5TVF - chains A and F of the 3 polymer chains in the assembly; structure by X-ray diffraction, 2.42 A resolution.

== Chain A ==
Protein: S-adenosylmethionine decarboxylase beta chain
From: Trypanosoma brucei brucei (strain 927/4 GUTat10.1)
Notes: EC 4.1.1.50
UniProt: Q587A7 (Q587A7_TRYB2); numbering as in UniProt (aligned over 1-85)
Chain sequence (85 residues; numbered 1 to 85; the number before each row is that of its first residue):
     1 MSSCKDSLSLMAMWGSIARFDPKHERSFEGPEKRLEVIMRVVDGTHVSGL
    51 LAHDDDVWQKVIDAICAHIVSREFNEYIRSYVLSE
Unresolved in the structure: 1-4, 23-26
Residues lining bound ligands: cgp40215a (CGQ; 3-[C-[n'-(3-carbamimidoyl-benzylidenium)-hydrazino]-[[aminomethylidene]aminium]-iminomethyl]-benzamidinium): Phe28, Leu83, Ser84
What the authors report for this chain:
  - binding site for the ligand B3P: Glu36
  - binding site for cgp40215a: Arg26, Phe28, Leu83

== Chain F ==
Protein: S-adenosylmethionine decarboxylase proenzyme-like, putative
From: Trypanosoma brucei brucei (strain 927/4 GUTat10.1)
Notes: EC 4.1.1.50
UniProt: Q587B3 (Q587B3_TRYB2); residues 1-325 here = UniProt positions 1-325
Chain sequence (325 residues; each row starts with the number of its first residue):
     1 MSVTRINQQTECPSSVHDLVSCWGGCTQSKTSTDSGLEKRFELNFAQPVD
    51 IGTVTVKQLASVMERAGESLRQNSAELGIHTLKFDRSLLVFTAKQIVVRS
   101 SVSVMLHEAVHPMLELMRSHNIIVDWASFMRVNYGSPWDMTSETSDIMAH
   151 EYAELKSAFPTGHPYLAGPVDRDHCFYFVYDGIDRDPSSCRRENDVQINV
   201 YMYNVQADDEYDLDGNTKEQQLLVSHCAGEYETLRVSTYGSTHPFASFET
   251 NAVSAASDITKIVNGLLKKFYPERVLLVLLQDRDAQGTTACGVMDRLEGF
   301 TVVHRGANHFGGGYVFHQATYARSA
Unresolved in the structure: 1-3, 25-31, 207-218, 239-242, 286-293, 325
Residues lining bound ligands: 1,4-diaminobutane (PUT): Glu42, Asn44, Trp126, Ile183, Glu193, Asp195, Leu280, Asp282, Tyr314
What the authors report for this chain:
  - binding site for 1,4-diaminobutane: Glu42, Trp126, Glu193, Asp195
  - mutagenesis - M148A/Y152A: decreased catalytic activity with S-adenosylmethionine decarboxylase beta chain (chain A)

== How chain A and chain F interact ==
Pairs across the interface - 24 pairs, chain A then chain F:
  Lys5(A) - Trp23(F)
  Asp6(A) - Trp138(F)  hydrogen bond
  Asp6(A) - Ser145(F)
  Ser7(A) - Ser145(F)  hydrogen bond (backbone-side chain)
  Ser7(A) - Met148(F)
  Ser7(A) - Ala149(F)
  Leu8(A) - Pro137(F)  hydrophobic
  Leu8(A) - Trp138(F)  hydrophobic
  Leu8(A) - Leu166(F)  hydrophobic
  Leu8(A) - Val170(F)  hydrophobic
  Leu8(A) - Phe176(F)  hydrophobic
  Leu10(A) - Leu19(F)  hydrophobic
  Met11(A) - Tyr152(F)  hydrophobic
  Met11(A) - Pro164(F)  hydrophobic
  Met11(A) - Phe176(F)  hydrophobic
  Met13(A) - Leu19(F)  hydrophobic
  Met13(A) - Trp23(F)  hydrophobic
  Trp14(A) - Pro13(F)
  Trp14(A) - Ser14(F)
  Trp14(A) - Ser15(F)
  Trp14(A) - Val16(F)
  Trp14(A) - Leu19(F)  hydrophobic
  Trp14(A) - Tyr152(F)
  Ile17(A) - Cys12(F)  hydrophobic
Interface residues without a listed pair, chain A (10 interface residues in all): Phe20
Interface residues without a listed pair, chain F (20 interface residues in all): Val20, Gly24, Lys156

== Summary ==
The interface between chain A and chain F involves 10 residues on one side and 20 on the other; the contacts
include 2 hydrogen bonds. Among the polar pairs are Asp6(A)-Trp138(F) and Ser7(A)-Ser145(F). The paper reports
a binding site for 1,4-diaminobutane at Glu42(F), Trp126(F) and Glu193(F) among others; M148A/Y152A of chain F
reduce catalytic activity with S-adenosylmethionine decarboxylase beta chain (chain A).
Here chain A is S-adenosylmethionine decarboxylase beta chain and chain F is S-adenosylmethionine
decarboxylase proenzyme-like, putative, both from Trypanosoma brucei brucei (strain 927/4 GUTat10.1). Entry
5TVF (Crystal structure of Trypanosoma brucei AdoMetDC/prozyme heterodimer in complex with inhibitor CGP
40215) was determined by X-ray diffraction, deposited together with 5TVM and 5TVO.
